8PAT - chains A and H; structure by X-ray diffraction, 1.45 A resolution.

Chain A:
Molecule: Beta sliding clamp
Source organism: Escherichia coli
UniProtKB: C3SLM2 (C3SLM2_ECOLX); residue numbers follow UniProt; this construct covers 1-366
Chain sequence (369 residues; numbered -2 to 366; the number before each row is that of its first residue; numbers below 1 keep their minus sign (Ala-2 is residue -2)):
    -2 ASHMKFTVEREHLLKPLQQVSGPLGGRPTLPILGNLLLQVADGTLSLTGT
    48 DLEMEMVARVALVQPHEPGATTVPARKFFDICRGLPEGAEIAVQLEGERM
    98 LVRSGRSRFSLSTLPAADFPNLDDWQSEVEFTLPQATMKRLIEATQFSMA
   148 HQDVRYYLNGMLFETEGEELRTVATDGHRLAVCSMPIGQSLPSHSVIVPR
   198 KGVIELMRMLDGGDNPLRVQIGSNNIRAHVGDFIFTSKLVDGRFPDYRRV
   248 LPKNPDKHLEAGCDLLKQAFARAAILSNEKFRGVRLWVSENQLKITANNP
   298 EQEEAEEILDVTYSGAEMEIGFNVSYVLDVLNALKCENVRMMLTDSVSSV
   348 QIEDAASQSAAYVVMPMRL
Sequence notes: expression tag (-2 to 0); conflict Trp284 (Tyr in C3SLM2)
From the paper describing this entry:
  - mutagenesis - H175G: abolished binding to 6

Chain H:
Molecule: Ace-gln-alc-glx-leu-phe
Chain sequence (6 residues; row label = number of the first residue in the row):
     1 XQAXLF
Modified positions: ACE (acetyl group) at position 1; Ala3 (2-amino-3-cyclohexyl-propionic acid; ALC); 23P (3-(propanoylamino)-L-alanine) at position 4

Interface between chain A and chain H:
Residue-residue contacts - 29 pairs, chain A then chain H:
  Arg152(A) with 23P_4(H); Phe6(H)
  Thr172(A) with Leu5(H); Phe6(H)
  Gly174(A) with 23P_4(H); Leu5(H), hydrogen bond (backbone-backbone); Phe6(H)
  His175(A) with Gln2(H); Ala3(H); 23P_4(H), covalent bond; Leu5(H)
  Arg176(A) with Leu5(H)
  Leu177(A) with Leu5(H)
  Pro242(A) with Phe6(H), hydrophobic
  Asn320(A) with Gln2(H)
  Tyr323(A) with Gln2(H)
  Val344(A) with Ala3(H)
  Ser346(A) with Leu5(H)
  Val360(A) with Leu5(H), hydrophobic
  Met362(A) with Gln2(H), hydrogen bond (backbone-side chain); Ala3(H); 23P_4(H); Leu5(H), hydrophobic
  Pro363(A) with Gln2(H), hydrogen bond (backbone-side chain); Ala3(H), hydrogen bond (backbone-backbone)
  Met364(A) with ACE_1(H); Gln2(H)
  Arg365(A) with ACE_1(H), hydrogen bond (backbone-backbone); Ala3(H)
Also at the interface, not in a pair above, chain A (19 interface residues in all): Leu155, Asp173, Val247
The authors on this interface:
  - interface residues, chain A: Arg152(A), His175(A)

In short:
Chain A and chain H form an interface of 19 and 6 residues respectively; the contacts include 1 covalent bond
and 5 hydrogen bonds. Polar contacts include Met362(A)-Gln2(H), Pro363(A)-Gln2(H) and Gly174(A)-Leu5(H). The
paper reports that H175G of chain A abolishes binding to 6; interface residues Arg152(A) and His175(A).
Here chain A is Beta sliding clamp (Escherichia coli) and chain H is Ace-gln-alc-glx-leu-phe. Entry 8PAT
(Structure of the E.coli DNA polymerase sliding clamp with a covalently bound peptide 3) was determined by
X-ray diffraction, deposited together with 8PAY.
